Entry 7KAI (electron microscopy, 3.20 A resolution); this record covers chains D and E of the 7 polymer chains in the assembly.

Chain D:
Name: Protein translocation protein SEC63
Source organism: Saccharomyces cerevisiae BY4741
UniProtKB: P14906 (SEC63_YEAST); residues 2-663 here = UniProt positions 2-663
Amino-acid sequence (694 residues; each row starts with the number of its first residue; numbers below 1 keep their minus sign (Gly-13 is residue -13)):
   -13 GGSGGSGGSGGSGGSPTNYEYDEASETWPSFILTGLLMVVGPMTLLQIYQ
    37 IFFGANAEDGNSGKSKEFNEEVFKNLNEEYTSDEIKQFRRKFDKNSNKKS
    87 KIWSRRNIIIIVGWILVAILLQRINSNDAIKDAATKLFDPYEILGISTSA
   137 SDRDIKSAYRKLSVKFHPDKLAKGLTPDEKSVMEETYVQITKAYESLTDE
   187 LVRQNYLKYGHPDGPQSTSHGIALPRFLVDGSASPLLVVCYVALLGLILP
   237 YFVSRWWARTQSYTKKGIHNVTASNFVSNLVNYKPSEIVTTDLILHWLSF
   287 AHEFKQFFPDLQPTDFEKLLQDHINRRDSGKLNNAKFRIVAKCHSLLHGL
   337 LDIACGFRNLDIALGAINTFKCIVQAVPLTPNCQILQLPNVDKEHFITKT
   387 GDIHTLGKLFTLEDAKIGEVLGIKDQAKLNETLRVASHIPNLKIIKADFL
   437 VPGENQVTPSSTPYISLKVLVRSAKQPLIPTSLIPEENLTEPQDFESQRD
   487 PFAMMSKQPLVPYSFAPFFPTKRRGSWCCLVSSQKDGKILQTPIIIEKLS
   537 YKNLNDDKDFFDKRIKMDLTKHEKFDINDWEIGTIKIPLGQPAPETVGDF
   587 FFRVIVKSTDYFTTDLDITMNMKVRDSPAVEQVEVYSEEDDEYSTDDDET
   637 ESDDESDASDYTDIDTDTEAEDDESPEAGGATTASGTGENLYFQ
Not modelled in the structure: -13 to 3, 37-53, 79-92, 116-201, 613-680
Construct notes: expression tag (-13 to 1, 664-680)
UniProt features mapped onto this chain:
  - modified residue: Ser512 (Phosphoserine)
  - mutagenesis: Ala179 (A179T: Temperature-sensitive), Pro426 (P426L: Temperature-sensitive), Ile431 (I431N: Temperature-sensitive), Pro503 (P503A: Temperature-sensitive), Gly511 (G511R: Temperature-sensitive), Thr652 (T652A: Abolishes interaction with SEC62; defect in protein translocation), Thr654 (T654A: Abolishes interaction with SEC62; defect in protein translocation)
What the authors report for this chain:
  - mutagenesis - E440R/F481S: unchanged growth
  - mutagenesis - E440R/F481S: decreased growth in response to pore-mutant (PM) Sec61alpha

Chain E:
Name: Translocation protein SEC66
Source organism: Saccharomyces cerevisiae BY4741
UniProtKB: P33754 (SEC66_YEAST); residue numbers follow UniProt; this construct covers 1-206
Amino-acid sequence (206 residues; row label = number of the first residue in the row):
     1 MSEFNETKFSNNGTFFETEEPIVETKSISVYTPLIYVFILVVSLVMFASS
    51 YRKKQAKKISEQPSIFDENDAHDLYFQIKEMSENEKIHEKVLKAALLNRG
   101 AESVRRSLKLKELAPQINLLYKNGSIGEDYWKRFETEVKLIELEFKDTLQ
   151 EAERLQPGWVQLFVMVCKEICFNQALSRRYQSILKRKEVCIKEWELKINN
   201 DGRLVN
Not modelled in the structure: 1-68
UniProt features mapped onto this chain:
  - glycosylation (N-linked (GlcNAc...) asparagine): Asn5, Asn12

Interface between chain D and chain E:
Residue-residue contacts - 25 pairs, chain D then chain E:
  Gln247(D) - Glu128(E)
  Thr250(D) - Gly124(E)
  Thr250(D) - Ser125(E)
  Lys251(D) - Asn123(E)
  Lys251(D) - Gly124(E)
  Asn256(D) - Gly127(E)
  Ser260(D) - Tyr130(E)
  Val263(D) - Ile117(E)  hydrophobic
  Val263(D) - Ile126(E)  hydrophobic
  Val263(D) - Tyr130(E)
  Ser264(D) - Tyr130(E)  hydrogen bond
  Val267(D) - Lys109(E)
  Val267(D) - Leu113(E)  hydrophobic
  Lys270(D) - Arg178(E)
  Pro271(D) - Arg186(E)
  Ser272(D) - Arg179(E)
  Ser272(D) - Ser182(E)  hydrogen bond
  Ser272(D) - Arg186(E)  hydrogen bond (backbone-side chain)
  Ile274(D) - Val189(E)  hydrophobic
  Asp338(D) - Ser125(E)
  Phe343(D) - Gln116(E)
  Phe343(D) - Ile117(E)  hydrophobic
  Phe343(D) - Leu120(E)  hydrophobic
  Leu365(D) - Glu193(E)
  Pro367(D) - Glu195(E)
Interface residues without a listed pair, chain D (22 interface residues in all): Ala259, Glu273, Thr276, Gly342, Arg344, Thr366
Interface residues without a listed pair, chain E (20 interface residues in all): Trp194

In short:
22 residues of chain D and 20 residues of chain E are in contact, with 3 hydrogen bonds. Polar contacts
include Ser264(D)-Tyr130(E), Ser272(D)-Ser182(E) and Ser272(D)-Arg186(E). From UniProt: 7 mutagenesis sites on
chain D. From the paper: E440R/F481S of chain D reduce growth in response to pore-mutant (PM) Sec61alpha;
E440R/F481S of chain D leave growth unchanged.
Chain D is Protein translocation protein SEC63 and chain E is Translocation protein SEC66, both from
Saccharomyces cerevisiae BY4741; the structure, Cryo-EM structure of the Sec complex from S. cerevisiae,
wild-type, class with Sec62, conformation 1 (C1), was determined by electron microscopy (same publication as
7KAH, 7KAJ, 7KAK, 7KAL, 7KAM, 7KAN and 8 further entries).
